PDB entry 1QVG | X-ray diffraction, 2.90 A resolution | chains 0 and P of the 33 polymer chains in the assembly

[Chain 0]
Molecule: 23S ribosomal RNA
Organism: Haloarcula marismortui
Sequence (2922 nucleotides; numbered 2 to 2923; the number before each row is that of its first residue):
     2 UUGGCUACUA UGCCAGCUGG UGGAUUGCUC GGCUCAGGCG CUGAUGAAGG ACGUGCCAAG
    62 CUGCGAUAAG CCAUGGGGAG CCGCACGGAG GCGAAGAACC AUGGAUUUCC GAAUGAGAAU
   122 CUCUCUAACA AUUGCUUCGC GCAAUGAGGA ACCCCGAGAA CUGAAACAUC UCAGUAUCGG
   182 GAGGAACAGA AAACGCAAUG UGAUGUCGUU AGUAACCGCG AGUGAACGCG AUACAGCCCA
   242 AACCGAAGCC CUCACGGGCA AUGUGGUGUC AGGGCUACCU CUCAUCAGCC GACCGUCUCG
   302 ACGAAGUCUC UUGGAACAGA GCGUGAUACA GGGUGACAAC CCCGUACUCG AGACCAGUAC
   362 GACGUGCGGU AGUGCCAGAG UAGCGGGGGU UGGAUAUCCC UCGCGAAUAA CGCAGGCAUC
   422 GACUGCGAAG GCUAAACACA ACCUGAGACC GAUAGUGAAC AAGUAGUGUG AACGAACGCU
   482 GCAAAGUACC CUCAGAAGGG AGGCGAAAUA GAGCAUGAAA UCAGUUGGCG AUCGAGCGAC
   542 AGGGCAUACA AGGUCCCUCG ACGAAUGACC GACGCGCGAG CGUCCAGUAA GACUCACGGG
   602 AAGCCGAUGU UCUGUCGUAC GUUUUGAAAA ACGAGCCAGG GAGUGUGUCU GCAUGGCAAG
   662 UCUAACCGGA GUAUCCGGGG AGGCACAGGG AAACCGACAU GGCCGCAGGG CUUUGCCCGA
   722 GGGCCGCCGU CUUCAAGGGC GGGGAGCCAU GUGGACACGA CCCGAAUCCG GACGAUCUAC
   782 GCAUGGACAA GAUGAAGCGU GCCGAAAGGC ACGUGGAAGU CUGUUAGAGU UGGUGUCCUA
   842 CAAUACCCUC UCGUGAUCUA UGUGUAGGGG UGAAAGGCCC AUCGAGUCCG GCAACAGCUG
   902 GUUCCAAUCG AAACAUGUCG AAGCAUGACC UCCGCCGAGG UAGUCUGUGA GGUAGAGCGA
   962 CCGAUUGGUG UGUCCGCCUC CGAGAGGAGU CGGCACACCU GUCAAACUCC AAACUUACAG
  1022 ACGCCGUUUG ACGCGGGGAU UCCGGUGCGC GGGGUAAGCC UGUGUACCAG GAGGGGAACA
  1082 ACCCAGAGAU AGGUUAAGGU CCCCAAGUGU GGAUUAAGUG UAAUCCUCUG AAGGUGGUCU
  1142 CGAGCCCUAG ACAGCCGGGA GGUGAGCUUA GAAGCAGCUA CCCUCUAAGA AAAGCGUAAC
  1202 AGCUUACCGG CCGAGGUUUG AGGCGCCCAA AAUGAUCGGG ACUCAAAUCC ACCACCGAGA
  1262 CCUGUCCGUA CCACUCAUAC UGGUAAUCGA GUAGAUUGGC GCUCUAAUUG GAUGGAAGUA
  1322 GGGGUGAAAA CUCCUAUGGA CCGAUUAGUG ACGAAAAUCC UGGCCAUAGU AGCAGCGAUA
  1382 GUCGGGUGAG AACCCCGACG GCCUAAUGGA UAAGGGUUCC UCAGCACUGC UGAUCAGCUG
  1442 AGGGUUAGCC GGUCCUAAGU CAUACCGCAA CUCGACUAUG ACGAAAUGGG AAACGGGUUA
  1502 AUAUUCCCGU GCCACUAUGC AGUGAAAGUU GACGCCCUGG GGUCGAUCAC GCUGGGCAUU
  1562 CGCCCAGUCG AACCGUCCAA CUCCGUGGAA GCCGUAAUGG CAGGAAGCGG ACGAACGGCG
  1622 GCAUAGGGAA ACGUGAUUCA ACCUGGGGCC CAUGAAAAGA CGAGCAUAGU GUCCGUACCG
  1682 AGAACCGACA CAGGUGUCCA UGGCGGCGAA AGCCAAGGCC UGUCGGGAGC AACCAACGUU
  1742 AGGGAAUUCG GCAAGUUAGU CCCGUACCUU CGGAAGAAGG GAUGCCUGCU CCGGAACGGA
  1802 GCAGGUCGCA GUGACUCGGA AGCUCGGACU GUCUAGUAAC AACAUAGGUG ACCGCAAAUC
  1862 CGCAAGGACU CGUACGGUCA CUGAAUCCUG CCCAGUGCAG GUAUCUGAAC ACCUCGUACA
  1922 AGAGGACGAA GGACCUGUCA ACGGCGGGGG UAACUAUGAC CCUCUUAAGG UAGCGUAGUA
  1982 CCUUGCCGCA UCAGUAGCGG CUUGCAUGAA UGGAUUAACC AGAGCUUCAC UGUCCCAACG
  2042 UUGGGCCCGG UGAACUGUAC AUUCCAGUGC GGAGUCUGGA GACACCCAGG GGGAAGCGAA
  2102 GACCCUAUGG AGCUUUACUG CAGGCUGUCG CUGAGACGUG GUCGCCGAUG UGCAGCAUAG
  2162 GUAGGAGACA CUACACAGGU ACCCGCGCUA GCGGGCCACC GAGUCAACAG UGAAAUACUA
  2222 CCCGUCGGUG ACUGCGACUC UCACUCCGGG AGGAGGACAC CGAUAGCCGG GCAGUUUGAC
  2282 UGGGGCGGUA CGCGCUCGAA AAGAUAUCGA GCGCGCCCUA UGGCUAUCUC AGCCGGGACA
  2342 GAGACCCGGC GAAGAGUGCA AGAGCAAAAG AUAGCUUGAC AGUGUUCUUC CCAACGAGGA
  2402 ACGCUGACGC GAAAGCGUGG UCUAGCGAAC CAAUUAGCCU GCUUGAUGCG GGCAAUUGAU
  2462 GACAGAAAAG CUACCCUAGG GAUAACAGAG UCGUCACUCG CAAGAGCACA UAUCGACCGA
  2522 GUGGCUUGCU ACCUCGAUGU CGGUUCCCUC CAUCCUGCCC GUGCAGAAGC GGGCAAGGGU
  2582 GAGGUUGUUC GCCUAUUAAA GGAGGUCGUG AGCUGGGUUU AGACCGUCGU GAGACAGGUC
  2642 GGCUGCUAUC UACUGGGUGU GUAAUGGUGU CUGACAAGAA CGACCGUAUA GUACGAGAGG
  2702 AACUACGGUU GGUGGCCACU GGUGUACCGG UUGUUCGAGA GAGCACGUGC CGGGUAGCCA
  2762 CGCCACACGG GGUAAGAGCU GAACGCAUCU AAGCUCGAAA CCCACUUGGA AAAGAGACAC
  2822 CGCCGAGGUC CCGCGUACAA GACGCGGUCG AUAGACUCGG GGUGUGCGCG UCGAGGUAAC
  2882 GAGACGUUAA GCCCACGAGC ACUAACAGAC CAAAGCCAUC AU
Unresolved in the structure: 2-9, 126-127, 715, 971-998, 1560, 1952-1963, 2137-2236, 2339-2343, 2665-2666, 2915-2923
Ion coordination: Mg2+ site 1 near G28 (its only coordinating residue here); Na+ site 1: C40, G41; Na+ site 2: G56, A59, G61; Na+ site 3 near U108 (its only coordinating residue here); Mg2+ site 2: A114, U115; Na+ site 4: C141, G142; Na+ site 5 near U146 (its only coordinating residue here); Mg2+ site 3: C162, U163, U2276; K+ site 1: C162, U163, U172; Mg2+ site 4: A165, A167, C168; Na+ site 6: A165, A166, A167; Mg2+ site 5: A166, G219; 60 more Na+ sites not listed; 96 more Mg2+ sites not listed; 1 more K+ sites not listed
From the paper describing this entry:
  - conformationally variable residues (side-chain flip): U2541, U2619, U2620

[Chain P]
Molecule: 50S ribosomal protein L21e
Organism: Haloarcula marismortui
Reference sequence: P12734 (RL21_HALMA); residues 1-95 here = UniProt positions 1-95
Chain sequence (95 residues; numbered 1 to 95; the number before each row is that of its first residue):
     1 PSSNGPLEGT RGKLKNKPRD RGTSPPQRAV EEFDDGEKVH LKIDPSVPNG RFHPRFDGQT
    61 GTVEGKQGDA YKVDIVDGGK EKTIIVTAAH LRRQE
Ion coordination: Na+: Asp-20, Gly-22, Ser-46

[Chain 0 / chain P interface]
Pairs across the interface - 113 pairs, chain 0 then chain P:
  G948(0) / Gln-94(P)  base contact
  G948(0) / Glu-95(P)  hydrogen bond to the sugar
  U949(0) / His-40(P)  hydrogen bond to the base
  U949(0) / Gln-94(P)  hydrogen bond to the base
  U949(0) / Glu-95(P)  hydrogen bond to the sugar
  G950(0) / His-40(P)  sugar contact
  G950(0) / Gly-58(P)  hydrogen bond to the base
  A951(0) / Lys-42(P)  phosphate contact
  A951(0) / Asp-57(P)  sugar contact
  A951(0) / Gly-58(P)  sugar contact
  G952(0) / Lys-42(P)  salt bridge to the phosphate
  G953(0) / Gly-12(P)  phosphate contact
  G953(0) / Lys-13(P)  hydrogen bond to the phosphate
  G953(0) / Lys-17(P)  base contact
  A1007(0) / Arg-11(P)  hydrogen bond to the phosphate
  C1008(0) / Arg-11(P)  salt bridge to the phosphate
  U1009(0) / Lys-15(P)  salt bridge to the phosphate
  C1010(0) / Pro-18(P)  phosphate contact
  C1011(0) / Lys-17(P)  phosphate contact
  A1018(0) / Gly-58(P)  sugar contact
  A1018(0) / Gln-59(P)  hydrogen bond to the sugar
  A1018(0) / Thr-60(P)  hydrogen bond to the sugar
  C1019(0) / Lys-38(P)  hydrogen bond to the phosphate
  C1019(0) / Thr-60(P)  sugar contact
  C1019(0) / Gln-94(P)  hydrogen bond to the base
  A1020(0) / Lys-38(P)  salt bridge to the phosphate
  G2295(0) / Ser-3(P)  base contact
  G2295(0) / Asn-4(P)  hydrogen bond to the phosphate
  G2295(0) / Gly-5(P)  hydrogen bond to the phosphate
  C2296(0) / Ser-2(P)  hydrogen bond to the base
  C2296(0) / Ser-3(P)  hydrogen bond to the phosphate
  C2296(0) / Asn-4(P)  phosphate contact
  C2296(0) / Gly-5(P)  hydrogen bond to the phosphate
  C2296(0) / Pro-6(P)  phosphate contact
  C2296(0) / Leu-7(P)  hydrogen bond to the phosphate
  C2296(0) / Glu-8(P)  hydrogen bond to the phosphate
  U2297(0) / Ser-2(P)  hydrogen bond to the base
  U2297(0) / Leu-7(P)  phosphate contact
  U2297(0) / Glu-8(P)  phosphate contact
  U2297(0) / Gly-9(P)  hydrogen bond to the phosphate
  U2297(0) / Thr-10(P)  hydrogen bond to the phosphate
  U2297(0) / Arg-11(P)  hydrogen bond to the sugar
  C2298(0) / Ser-2(P)  hydrogen bond to the base
  C2298(0) / Arg-11(P)  salt bridge to the phosphate
  G2299(0) / Pro-1(P)  base contact
  G2299(0) / Ser-2(P)  base contact
  A2300(0) / Pro-1(P)  base contact
  A2303(0) / Asp-57(P)  sugar contact
  G2304(0) / Lys-13(P)  salt bridge to the phosphate
  G2304(0) / Arg-55(P)  phosphate contact
  A2305(0) / Arg-55(P)  salt bridge to the phosphate
  U2306(0) / Pro-1(P)  phosphate contact
  A2307(0) / Pro-1(P)  phosphate contact
  G2310(0) / Ser-2(P)  base contact
  A2353(0) / Arg-21(P)  hydrogen bond to the phosphate
  A2354(0) / Arg-21(P)  salt bridge to the phosphate
  G2363(0) / Leu-7(P)  base contact
  G2363(0) / Arg-11(P)  hydrogen bond to the phosphate
  A2364(0) / Arg-11(P)  salt bridge to the phosphate
  A2364(0) / Leu-14(P)  hydrogen bond to the sugar
  A2364(0) / Lys-15(P)  salt bridge to the phosphate
  G2365(0) / Leu-14(P)  sugar contact
  G2365(0) / Lys-15(P)  phosphate contact
  G2365(0) / Asn-16(P)  hydrogen bond to the phosphate
  G2365(0) / Pro-45(P)  sugar contact
  G2365(0) / Ser-46(P)  sugar contact
  C2366(0) / Arg-21(P)  phosphate contact
  C2366(0) / Gly-22(P)  hydrogen bond to the phosphate
  C2366(0) / Thr-23(P)  phosphate contact
  C2366(0) / Ser-46(P)  hydrogen bond to the phosphate
  A2367(0) / Gly-22(P)  phosphate contact
  A2367(0) / Thr-23(P)  hydrogen bond to the phosphate
  A2370(0) / Ser-46(P)  hydrogen bond to the base
  A2370(0) / Pro-48(P)  base contact
  G2385(0) / Gln-67(P)  base contact
  U2386(0) / Gln-67(P)  hydrogen bond to the base
  U2387(0) / Thr-83(P)  hydrogen bond to the sugar
  U2387(0) / Ile-85(P)  sugar contact
  C2388(0) / His-53(P)  sugar contact
  C2388(0) / Phe-56(P)  phosphate contact
  C2388(0) / Lys-82(P)  phosphate contact
  C2388(0) / Thr-83(P)  hydrogen bond to the phosphate
  U2389(0) / His-53(P)  sugar contact
  U2389(0) / Arg-55(P)  phosphate contact
  U2389(0) / Phe-56(P)  phosphate contact
  U2389(0) / Lys-82(P)  salt bridge to the phosphate
  U2390(0) / Arg-55(P)  salt bridge to the phosphate
  C2392(0) / Arg-55(P)  hydrogen bond to the sugar
  C2392(0) / Asp-77(P)  hydrogen bond to the sugar
  C2392(0) / Lys-82(P)  hydrogen bond to the phosphate
  C2393(0) / Asp-77(P)  sugar contact
  C2393(0) / Gly-78(P)  sugar contact
  C2393(0) / Gly-79(P)  hydrogen bond to the phosphate
  C2393(0) / Lys-80(P)  salt bridge to the phosphate
  C2393(0) / Lys-82(P)  salt bridge to the phosphate
  A2394(0) / Gly-79(P)  phosphate contact
  A2394(0) / Lys-80(P)  hydrogen bond to the phosphate
  A2395(0) / Lys-80(P)  salt bridge to the phosphate
  A2402(0) / Gly-50(P)  phosphate contact
  A2402(0) / Arg-51(P)  hydrogen bond to the sugar
  C2403(0) / Asn-49(P)  phosphate contact
  C2403(0) / Gly-50(P)  hydrogen bond to the phosphate
  C2403(0) / Gln-67(P)  hydrogen bond to the sugar
  C2403(0) / Ala-70(P)  phosphate contact
  C2403(0) / Ile-85(P)  sugar contact
  G2404(0) / Gln-67(P)  phosphate contact
  G2404(0) / Gly-68(P)  phosphate contact
  G2404(0) / Asp-69(P)  hydrogen bond to the phosphate
  G2404(0) / Ala-70(P)  hydrogen bond to the phosphate
  C2423(0) / Leu-7(P)  base contact
  U2424(0) / Gly-5(P)  sugar contact
  U2424(0) / Pro-6(P)  sugar contact
  U2424(0) / Leu-7(P)  sugar contact
Other interface residues (no listed pair), chain 0 (52 interface residues in all): A2311, C2391, A2425
Other interface residues (no listed pair), chain P (52 interface residues in all): Ile-84, Arg-93

[Overview]
Chain 0 and chain P each contribute 52 residues to their interface; the contacts include 44 hydrogen bonds and
15 salt bridges. Polar contacts include U949(0)/His-40(P), U949(0)/Gln-94(P) and G950(0)/Gly-58(P). C40(0) and
G41(0) coordinate Na+ site 1. G56(0), A59(0) and G61(0) form the Na+ site 2. From the paper: conformational
variability at U2541(0), U2619(0) and U2620(0).
Chain 0 is 23S ribosomal RNA and chain P is 50S ribosomal protein L21e, both from Haloarcula marismortui; the
structure, Structure of CCA oligonucleotide bound to the tRNA binding sites of the large ribosomal subunit of
..., was determined by X-ray diffraction, deposited together with 1QVF.
